Entry 2Z2T (X-ray diffraction, 2.10 A resolution); this record covers chains A and F of the 6 polymer chains in the assembly.

Chain A:
Molecule: gp41 fragment N36
Sequence (38 residues; row label = number of the first residue in the row):
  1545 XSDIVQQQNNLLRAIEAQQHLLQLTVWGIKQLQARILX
Modified residues: ACE (acetyl group) at position 1545; NH2 (amino group) at position 1582

Chain F:
Molecule: Fusion inhibitor peptide SC34EK
Sequence (36 residues; numbered 3627 to 3662; the number before each row is that of its first residue):
  3627 XWLEWDRKIEEYTKKIEELIKKSQEQQEKNEKELKX
Modified residues: ACE (acetyl group) at position 3627; Leu3629 (norleucine; NLE); NH2 (amino group) at position 3662

Interface between chain A and chain F:
Contacting residue pairs (21):
  ACE_1545(A) with Leu3660(F)
  Ser1546(A) with Leu3660(F)
  Val1549(A) with Gln3653(F), hydrogen bond (backbone-side chain); Glu3657(F); Leu3660(F), hydrophobic
  Gln1552(A) with Gln3653(F)
  Asn1553(A) with Gln3653(F); Glu3657(F)
  Leu1556(A) with Ser3649(F); Gln3650(F)
  Glu1560(A) with Ile3646(F); Gln3650(F), hydrogen bond
  Gln1563(A) with Ile3642(F); Ile3646(F)
  Gln1567(A) with Thr3639(F)
  Val1570(A) with Ile3635(F), hydrophobic
  Ile1573(A) with Trp3628(F), hydrophobic; Trp3631(F), hydrophobic
  Lys1574(A) with Trp3631(F); Asp3632(F)
  Gln1577(A) with Trp3628(F), hydrogen bond
Interface residues without a listed pair, chain A (14 interface residues in all): Ile1559
Interface residues without a listed pair, chain F (13 interface residues in all): Asn3656

Summary:
Chain A and chain F form an interface of 14 and 13 residues respectively; the contacts include 3 hydrogen
bonds. Among the polar pairs are Val1549(A)-Gln3653(F), Glu1560(A)-Gln3650(F) and Gln1577(A)-Trp3628(F).
Here chain A is gp41 fragment N36 and chain F is Fusion inhibitor peptide SC34EK. Entry 2Z2T (Crystal
structure of the complex between gp41 fragment N36 and fusion inhibitor SC34EK) was determined by X-ray
diffraction.
